9B24 - chains Y and a of the 51 polymer chains in the assembly; structure by electron microscopy, 2.47 A resolution.

== Chain Y ==
Molecule: 23S rRNA
Organism: Mycolicibacterium smegmatis
Sequence (3120 nucleotides; row label = number of the first residue in the row):
     1 UAAGUGUUUA AGGGCGCAUG GUGGAUGCCU UGGCACUGGG AGCCGAUGAA GGACGUAGGA
    61 GGCUGCGAUA AGCCUCGGGG AGCUGUCAAC CGAGCGUUGA UCCGAGGAUG UCCGAAUGGG
   121 GAAACCCGGC ACGAGUGAUG UCGUGUCACC AGGCGCUGAA UAUAUAGGCG UCUGGGGGGA
   181 ACGCGGGGAA GUGAAACAUC UCAGUACCCG UAGGAAGAGA AAACAAAAUG UGAUUCCGUG
   241 AGUAGUGGCG AGCGAAAGCG GAGGAUGGCU AAACCGUAUG CAUGUGAUAC CGGGUAGGGG
   301 UUGUGUGUGC GGGGUUGUGG GACCUAUCUU UCCGGCUCUA CCUGGCUGGA GGGCAGUGAG
   361 AAAAUGUUGU GGUUAGCGGA AAUGGCUUGG GAUGGCCUGC CGUAGACGGU GAGAGCCCGG
   421 UACGUGAAAA CCCGACGUCU GUCUUGAUGG UGUUCCCGAG UAGCAGCGGG CCCGUGGAAU
   481 CUGCUGUGAA UCUGCCGGGA CCACCCGGUA AGCCUGAAUA CUUCCCAGUG ACCGAUAGCG
   541 GAUUAGUACC GUGAGGGAAU GGUGAAAAGU ACCCCGGGAG GGGAGUGAAA GAGUACCUGA
   601 AACCGUGCGC UUACAAUCCG UCAGAGCCCU CGACGUGUCG UGGGGUGAUG GCGUGCCUUU
   661 UGAAGAAUGA GCCUGCGAGU CAGGGACAUG UCGCGAGGUU AACCCGGGUG GGGUAGCCGC
   721 AGCGAAAGCG AGUCUGAAUA GGGCGUAUCC ACACAAGAGU GUGUGGUGUA GUGGUGUGUU
   781 CUGGACCCGA AGCGGAGUGA UCUACCCAUG GCCAGGGUGA AGCGCGGGUA AGACCGCGUG
   841 GAGGCCCGAA CCCACUUAGG UUGAAGACUG AGGGGAUGAG CUGUGGGUAG GGGUGAAAGG
   901 CCAAUCAAAC UCCGUGAUAG CUGGUUCUCC CCGAAAUGCA UUUAGGUGCA GCGUCGCAUG
   961 UUUCUUGCCG GAGGUAGAGC UACUGGAUGG CCGAUGGGCC CCACAGGGUU ACUGACGUCA
  1021 GCCAAACUCC GAAUGCCGGU AAGUCCAAGA GUGCGGCAGU GAGACGGCGG GGGAUAAGCU
  1081 CCGUGCGUCG AGAGGGAAAC AGCCCAGAUC GCCGGCUAAG GCCCCUAAGC GUGUGCUAAG
  1141 UGGAAAAGGA UGUGCAGUCG CGAAGACAAC CAGGAGGUUG GCUUAGAAGC AGCCACCCUU
  1201 GAAAGAGUGC GUAAUAGCUC ACUGGUCAAG UGAUUGUGCG CCGAUAAUGU AGCGGGGCUC
  1261 AAGCACACCG CCGAAGCCGC GGCAGCCAAC GUGUUGGCUG GGUAGGGGAG CGUCCUGCAU
  1321 CCGGUGAAGC CGCCGAGUGA UCGAGUGGUG GAGGGUGUGG GAGUGAGAAU GCAGGCAUGA
  1381 GUAGCGAUUA GGCAAGUGAG AACCUUGCCC GCCGAAAGAC CAAGGGUUCC UGGGCCAGGC
  1441 CAGUCCGCCC AGGGUGAGUC GGGACCUAAG GCGAGGCCGA CAGGCGUAGU CGAUGGACAA
  1501 CGGGUUGAUA UUCCCGUACC CGUGUAUGUG CGUCCAUGAU GAAUCAGCGG UACUAACCAU
  1561 CCAAAACCAC CGUGACCGCA CCUUUCGGGG UGUGGCGUUG GUGGGGCUGC AUGGGACCUU
  1621 CGUUGGUAGU AGUCAAGCGA UGGGGUGACG CAGGAAGGUA GCCGUACCGG UCAGUGGUAA
  1681 UACCGGGGUA AGCCUGUAGG GAGUCAGAUA GGUAAAUCCG UCUGGCAUAU AUCCUGAGAG
  1741 GUGAUGCAUA GCCGAGUGAG GCGAAUUCGG UGAUCCUAUG CUGCCGAGAA AAGCCUCUAG
  1801 CGAGGACAUA CACGGCCCGU ACCCCAAACC AACACAGGUG GUCAGGUAGA GAAUACUAAG
  1861 GCGUACGAGU GAACUAUGGU UAAGGAACUC GGCAAAAUGC CCCCGUAACU UCGGGAGAAG
  1921 GGGGACCCAC AUGGCGUGUA AGCCUUUACG GCCCAAGCGU GAGUGGGUGG CACAAACCAG
  1981 UGAGAAGCGA CUGUUUACUA AAAACACAGG UCCGUGCGAA GUCGCAAGAC GAUGUAUACG
  2041 GACUGACGCC UGCCCGGUGC UGGAAGGUUA AGAGGACCCG UUAACUCCCU UUGGGGGUGA
  2101 AGCGGAGAAU UUAAGCCCCA GUAAACGGCG GUGGUAACUA UAACCAUCCU AAGGUAGCGA
  2161 AAUUCCUUGU CGGGUAAGUU CCGACCUGCA CGAAUGGCGU AACGACUUCU CAACUGUCUC
  2221 AACCAUAGAC UCGGCGAAAU UGCACUACGA GUAAAGAUGC UCGUUACGCG CGGCAGGACG
  2281 AAAAGACCCC GGGACCUUCA CUACAACUUG GUAUUGGUGC UCGAUACGGU UUGUGUAGGA
  2341 UAGGUGGGAG ACUGUGAAGC UCACACGCCA GUGUGGGUGG AGUCGUUGUU GAAAUACCAC
  2401 UCUGAUCGUA UUGGGCCUCU AACCUCGGAC CGUAUAUCCG GUUCAGGGAC AGUGCCUGGU
  2461 GGGUAGUUUA ACUGGGGCGG UUGCCUCCUA AAAUGUAACG GAGGCGCCCA AAGGUUCCCU
  2521 CAACCUGGAC GGCAAUCAGG UGUUGAGUGU AAGUGCACAA GGGAGCUUGA CUGCGAGACG
  2581 GACAUGUCGA GCAGGGACGA AAGUCGGGAC UAGUGAUCCG GCACCUCUGA GUGGAAGGGG
  2641 UGUCGCUCAA CGGAUAAAAG GUACCCCGGG GAUAACAGGC UGAUCUUCCC CAAGAGUCCA
  2701 UAUCGACGGG AUGGUUUGGC ACCUCGAUGU CGGCUCGUCG CAUCCUGGGG CUGGAGCAGG
  2761 UCCCAAGGGU UGGGCUGUUC GCCCAUUAAA GCGGCACGCG AGCUGGGUUU AGAACGUCGU
  2821 GAGACAGUUC GGUCUCUAUC CGCCGCGCGC GUCAGAAGCU UGAGGAAACC UGUCCCUAGU
  2881 ACGAGAGGAC CGGGACGGAC GAACCUCUGG UAUACCAGUU GUCCCACCAG GGGCACGGCU
  2941 GGAUAGCCAC GUUCGGACAG GAUAACCGCU GAAAGCAUCU AAGCGGGAAA CCUCUUCCAA
  3001 GACCAGGCUU CUCACCCUCU AGGAGGGAUA AGGCCCCCCG CAGACCACGG GAUUGAUAGA
  3061 CCAGACCUGG AAGCCUAGUA AUAGGUGCAG GGAACUGGCA CUAACCGGCC GAAAACUUAC
Unresolved in the structure: 1, 2324-2404
Metal / ion sites: Mg2+ site 1: U7, A3114; Mg2+ site 2: G13, G14, U611; Mg2+ site 3: G77, G78; Mg2+ site 4: A105, G106; Mg2+ site 5: A116, U117; Mg2+ site 6 near U117 (its only coordinating residue here); Mg2+ site 7 near G153 (its only coordinating residue here); Mg2+ site 8: U163, A164; Mg2+ site 9 near G187 (its only coordinating residue here); Mg2+ site 10: G191, U2467; Mg2+ site 11: G193, A194; Mg2+ site 12: A194, A195, A196; 287 more Mg2+ sites not listed

== Chain a ==
Name: Large ribosomal subunit protein uL3
Organism: Mycolicibacterium smegmatis
UniProtKB: A0QSD1 (RL3_MYCS2); numbering as in UniProt (aligned over 1-217)
Amino-acid sequence (217 residues; row label = number of the first residue in the row):
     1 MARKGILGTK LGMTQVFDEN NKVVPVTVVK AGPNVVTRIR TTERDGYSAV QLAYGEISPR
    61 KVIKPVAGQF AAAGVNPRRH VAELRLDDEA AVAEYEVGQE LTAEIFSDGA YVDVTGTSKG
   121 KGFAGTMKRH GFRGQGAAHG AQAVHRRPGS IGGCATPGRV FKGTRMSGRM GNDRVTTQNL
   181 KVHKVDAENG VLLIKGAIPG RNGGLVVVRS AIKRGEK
Unresolved in the structure: 1, 216-217
Metal / ion sites: Mg2+ site 1: Gly-134 (shared with A2221(Y) of chain Y); Mg2+ site 2: His-145 (shared with A1876(Y) of chain Y)

== Chain Y / chain a interface ==
Residue-residue contacts (183):
  A858(Y) / Gly-140(a)  phosphate contact
  G859(Y) / Ala-141(a)  phosphate contact
  G859(Y) / Gln-142(a)  phosphate contact
  G859(Y) / Ala-143(a)  phosphate contact
  U861(Y) / Gln-142(a)  hydrogen bond to the base
  U1248(Y) / Thr-156(a)  base contact
  U1248(Y) / Pro-157(a)  base contact
  A1872(Y) / Phe-123(a)  hydrogen bond to the sugar
  A1873(Y) / Phe-123(a)  sugar contact
  A1873(Y) / Ala-124(a)  sugar contact
  A1873(Y) / Gly-125(a)  hydrogen bond to the phosphate
  A1873(Y) / Ser-167(a)  sugar contact
  C1874(Y) / Gly-125(a)  phosphate contact
  C1874(Y) / Arg-146(a)  salt bridge to the phosphate
  U1875(Y) / Ala-143(a)  phosphate contact
  U1875(Y) / Val-144(a)  phosphate contact
  U1875(Y) / His-145(a)  hydrogen bond to the phosphate
  U1875(Y) / Arg-146(a)  hydrogen bond to the phosphate
  U1875(Y) / Arg-147(a)  phosphate contact
  A1876(Y) / Ala-143(a)  phosphate contact
  A1876(Y) / His-145(a)  salt bridge to the phosphate
  C1888(Y) / His-139(a)  hydrogen bond to the base
  U1889(Y) / His-139(a)  base contact
  G1891(Y) / His-139(a)  base contact
  C1893(Y) / Ala-138(a)  base contact
  C1893(Y) / His-139(a)  hydrogen bond to the base
  U2217(Y) / Ala-137(a)  phosphate contact
  U2217(Y) / Ala-138(a)  sugar contact
  U2217(Y) / His-139(a)  hydrogen bond to the sugar
  C2218(Y) / Arg-133(a)  hydrogen bond to the phosphate
  C2218(Y) / Gln-135(a)  phosphate contact
  C2218(Y) / Gly-136(a)  phosphate contact
  C2218(Y) / Ala-137(a)  hydrogen bond to the phosphate
  U2219(Y) / Arg-133(a)  salt bridge to the phosphate
  A2221(Y) / Met-127(a)  sugar contact
  A2221(Y) / Phe-132(a)  phosphate contact
  A2221(Y) / Arg-133(a)  phosphate contact
  A2221(Y) / Gly-134(a)  hydrogen bond to the phosphate
  A2222(Y) / Met-127(a)  phosphate contact
  A2222(Y) / Lys-128(a)  phosphate contact
  A2222(Y) / Arg-146(a)  salt bridge to the phosphate
  C2248(Y) / Arg-159(a)  salt bridge to the phosphate
  G2249(Y) / Arg-159(a)  salt bridge to the phosphate
  G2256(Y) / Thr-156(a)  base contact
  G2272(Y) / Phe-123(a)  base contact
  G2273(Y) / Met-166(a)  base contact
  C2274(Y) / Arg-147(a)  phosphate contact
  C2274(Y) / Ile-151(a)  sugar contact
  C2274(Y) / Met-166(a)  base contact
  A2275(Y) / Arg-147(a)  salt bridge to the phosphate
  A2275(Y) / Ile-151(a)  sugar contact
  G2276(Y) / Ile-151(a)  hydrogen bond to the phosphate
  G2276(Y) / Gly-152(a)  sugar contact
  G2276(Y) / Gly-153(a)  hydrogen bond to the sugar
  G2276(Y) / Cys-154(a)  phosphate contact
  G2276(Y) / Gly-158(a)  hydrogen bond to the base
  G2276(Y) / Arg-159(a)  hydrogen bond to the sugar
  G2277(Y) / Cys-154(a)  phosphate contact
  G2277(Y) / Ala-155(a)  sugar contact
  G2277(Y) / Gly-158(a)  sugar contact
  C2734(Y) / Arg-133(a)  hydrogen bond to the phosphate
  C2734(Y) / Gln-135(a)  sugar contact
  U2735(Y) / Arg-133(a)  salt bridge to the phosphate
  U2735(Y) / Gln-135(a)  sugar contact
  U2735(Y) / Pro-148(a)  hydrogen bond to the sugar
  U2735(Y) / Ser-150(a)  hydrogen bond to the base
  C2736(Y) / Phe-132(a)  sugar contact
  C2736(Y) / Arg-133(a)  phosphate contact
  C2736(Y) / Ser-150(a)  sugar contact
  G2737(Y) / Phe-132(a)  phosphate contact
  G2737(Y) / Phe-161(a)  base contact
  G2737(Y) / Arg-165(a)  salt bridge to the phosphate
  U2738(Y) / Phe-161(a)  sugar contact
  C2795(Y) / Thr-156(a)  hydrogen bond to the sugar
  A2796(Y) / Gly-153(a)  phosphate contact
  A2796(Y) / Cys-154(a)  hydrogen bond to the phosphate
  A2796(Y) / Ala-155(a)  base contact
  A2796(Y) / Thr-156(a)  phosphate contact
  G2798(Y) / Gly-153(a)  sugar contact
  C2799(Y) / Ser-150(a)  hydrogen bond to the base
  C2799(Y) / Gly-152(a)  sugar contact
  G2802(Y) / Gln-135(a)  base contact
  G2802(Y) / Val-144(a)  sugar contact
  G2802(Y) / Arg-147(a)  salt bridge to the phosphate
  G2802(Y) / Gly-149(a)  sugar contact
  G2802(Y) / Ser-150(a)  base contact
  C2803(Y) / Gln-142(a)  phosphate contact
  C2803(Y) / Val-144(a)  sugar contact
  U2804(Y) / Gly-140(a)  sugar contact
  U2804(Y) / Gln-142(a)  phosphate contact
  U2835(Y) / Gln-142(a)  phosphate contact
  G2842(Y) / Val-160(a)  sugar contact
  C2843(Y) / Val-160(a)  sugar contact
  C2843(Y) / Lys-162(a)  sugar contact
  C2843(Y) / Gly-163(a)  phosphate contact
  C2843(Y) / Met-166(a)  base contact
  C2844(Y) / Lys-162(a)  salt bridge to the phosphate
  C2844(Y) / Gly-163(a)  phosphate contact
  C2844(Y) / Thr-164(a)  sugar contact
  C2844(Y) / Met-166(a)  hydrogen bond to the sugar
  C2844(Y) / Ser-167(a)  hydrogen bond to the sugar
  C2844(Y) / Gly-168(a)  sugar contact
  G2845(Y) / Arg-129(a)  salt bridge to the phosphate
  G2845(Y) / Arg-169(a)  sugar contact
  C2846(Y) / Arg-169(a)  sugar contact
  A2857(Y) / Val-66(a)  sugar contact
  G2858(Y) / Arg-38(a)  base contact
  G2858(Y) / Val-81(a)  sugar contact
  C2859(Y) / Arg-40(a)  sugar contact
  C2859(Y) / Gln-51(a)  hydrogen bond to the sugar
  C2859(Y) / Val-81(a)  sugar contact
  C2859(Y) / Glu-83(a)  sugar contact
  U2860(Y) / Tyr-47(a)  hydrogen bond to the sugar
  U2860(Y) / Ala-82(a)  phosphate contact
  U2860(Y) / Glu-83(a)  hydrogen bond to the phosphate
  U2861(Y) / Tyr-47(a)  sugar contact
  U2861(Y) / Glu-83(a)  phosphate contact
  U2861(Y) / Arg-85(a)  phosphate contact
  G2862(Y) / Arg-85(a)  salt bridge to the phosphate
  A2902(Y) / Val-175(a)  sugar contact
  A2903(Y) / Val-175(a)  sugar contact
  A2903(Y) / Ile-198(a)  sugar contact
  A2903(Y) / Pro-199(a)  phosphate contact
  C2904(Y) / Met-13(a)  hydrogen bond to the sugar
  C2904(Y) / Ser-118(a)  phosphate contact
  C2904(Y) / Lys-119(a)  hydrogen bond to the phosphate
  C2904(Y) / Ala-197(a)  sugar contact
  C2904(Y) / Ile-198(a)  sugar contact
  C2904(Y) / Pro-199(a)  sugar contact
  C2904(Y) / Gly-200(a)  phosphate contact
  C2905(Y) / Lys-119(a)  salt bridge to the phosphate
  U2906(Y) / Met-13(a)  sugar contact
  U2906(Y) / Thr-14(a)  sugar contact
  U2906(Y) / Gln-15(a)  hydrogen bond to the sugar
  U2906(Y) / Pro-25(a)  base contact
  C2947(Y) / Lys-119(a)  salt bridge to the phosphate
  C2948(Y) / Lys-121(a)  salt bridge to the phosphate
  C2948(Y) / Lys-128(a)  salt bridge to the phosphate
  U2952(Y) / Pro-25(a)  sugar contact
  U2953(Y) / Leu-180(a)  sugar contact
  U2953(Y) / Lys-195(a)  hydrogen bond to the phosphate
  U2953(Y) / Gly-196(a)  sugar contact
  C2954(Y) / Gln-178(a)  hydrogen bond to the sugar
  C2954(Y) / Asn-179(a)  sugar contact
  C2954(Y) / Leu-180(a)  sugar contact
  C2954(Y) / Lys-195(a)  salt bridge to the phosphate
  G2955(Y) / Asn-179(a)  phosphate contact
  A2957(Y) / Lys-213(a)  hydrogen bond to the base
  U2995(Y) / Gln-178(a)  hydrogen bond to the sugar
  U2995(Y) / Ile-212(a)  sugar contact
  U2996(Y) / Thr-176(a)  hydrogen bond to the phosphate
  U2996(Y) / Gln-178(a)  sugar contact
  C2997(Y) / Arg-174(a)  salt bridge to the phosphate
  C2997(Y) / Thr-176(a)  phosphate contact
  C2998(Y) / Arg-174(a)  phosphate contact
  C3008(Y) / Arg-38(a)  hydrogen bond to the base
  C3008(Y) / Arg-44(a)  salt bridge to the phosphate
  C3008(Y) / Asp-45(a)  sugar contact
  U3009(Y) / Arg-38(a)  sugar contact
  U3009(Y) / Arg-44(a)  salt bridge to the phosphate
  U3010(Y) / Pro-65(a)  base contact
  U3010(Y) / Gly-68(a)  sugar contact
  U3010(Y) / Gln-69(a)  hydrogen bond to the sugar
  A3031(Y) / Lys-64(a)  phosphate contact
  A3031(Y) / Pro-65(a)  sugar contact
  G3032(Y) / Ile-63(a)  sugar contact
  G3032(Y) / Lys-64(a)  hydrogen bond to the phosphate
  G3032(Y) / Pro-65(a)  sugar contact
  C3041(Y) / Arg-201(a)  sugar contact
  C3041(Y) / Asn-202(a)  hydrogen bond to the base
  A3042(Y) / Lys-119(a)  phosphate contact
  A3042(Y) / Gly-120(a)  hydrogen bond to the phosphate
  A3042(Y) / Asn-172(a)  phosphate contact
  A3042(Y) / Arg-201(a)  salt bridge to the phosphate
  G3043(Y) / Gly-120(a)  phosphate contact
  G3043(Y) / Lys-121(a)  phosphate contact
  G3043(Y) / Gly-122(a)  hydrogen bond to the phosphate
  G3043(Y) / Arg-169(a)  sugar contact
  A3044(Y) / Phe-123(a)  phosphate contact
  G3051(Y) / Ile-57(a)  phosphate contact
  G3051(Y) / Lys-61(a)  phosphate contact
  A3052(Y) / Lys-61(a)  phosphate contact
  U3054(Y) / Arg-60(a)  hydrogen bond to the sugar
Also at the interface, not in a pair above, chain Y (87 interface residues in all): A1894, C2834, A2856, G2946, G3007, C3011, G3033, C3046
Also at the interface, not in a pair above, chain a (93 interface residues in all): Gly-46, Ala-72, Thr-115, Met-170

== In short ==
Chain Y and chain a form an interface of 87 and 93 residues respectively, with 41 hydrogen bonds and 22 salt
bridges. Polar pairs include U861(Y)/Gln-142(a), C1888(Y)/His-139(a) and C1893(Y)/His-139(a). The Mg2+ site 1
is built by U7(Y) and A3114(Y).
Here chain Y is 23S rRNA and chain a is Large ribosomal subunit protein uL3, both from Mycolicibacterium
smegmatis. Entry 9B24 (WT strain gidB mutant mycobacterial ribosome) was determined by electron microscopy.
